3M51 - chains A and P; structure by X-ray diffraction, 3.25 A resolution.

Chain A:
Name: 14-3-3-like protein C
From: Nicotiana tabacum
UniProtKB: P93343 (1433C_TOBAC); residue numbers follow UniProt; this construct covers 1-240
Sequence (240 residues; each row starts with the number of its first residue):
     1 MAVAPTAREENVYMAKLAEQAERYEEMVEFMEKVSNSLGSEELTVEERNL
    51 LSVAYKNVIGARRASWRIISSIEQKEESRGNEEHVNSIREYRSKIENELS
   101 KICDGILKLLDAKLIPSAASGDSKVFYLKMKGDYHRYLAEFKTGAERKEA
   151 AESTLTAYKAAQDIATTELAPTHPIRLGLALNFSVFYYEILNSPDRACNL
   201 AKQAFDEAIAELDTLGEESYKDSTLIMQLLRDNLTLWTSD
Not modelled in the structure: 1-7, 39-40, 78-83, 214-219
Ligand contacts: YR1 (2-hydroxy-5-[(5S)-3-hydroxy-5-(4-nitrophenyl)-2-oxo-4-(phenylcarbonyl)-2,5-dihydro-1H-pyrrol-1-yl]benzoic acid): Val-45, Arg-48, Asn-49, Lys-56, Asp-122, Lys-129, His-173, Pro-174, Ile-175, Gly-178, Leu-179, Asp-222

Chain P:
Name: N.plumbaginifolia H+-translocating ATPase mRNA
From: Nicotiana plumbaginifolia
Notes: fragment: C-terminal fragment
UniProtKB: Q42932 (Q42932_NICPL); residues 927-956 here correspond to UniProt positions 925-954 (UniProt number = residue number - 2)
Sequence (31 residues; numbered 926 to 956; the number before each row is that of its first residue):
   926 RRELHTLKGHVEAVVKLKGLDIETIQQSYDI
Construct notes: expression tag (926); engineered mutation Ala-938 (Ser936 in Q42932), Asp-955 (Thr953 in Q42932), Ile-956 (Val954 in Q42932)

Interface between chain A and chain P:
Residue-residue contacts (28):
  Gly-60(A) / Leu-932(P)
  Arg-63(A) / Leu-932(P)
  Arg-63(A) / Asp-955(P)  salt bridge
  Ala-64(A) / Leu-932(P)
  Arg-67(A) / Leu-932(P)
  Arg-67(A) / Ile-950(P)
  Arg-67(A) / Gln-952(P)  hydrogen bond
  Ile-68(A) / Val-939(P)  hydrophobic
  Ile-68(A) / Leu-945(P)  hydrophobic
  Ser-71(A) / Ile-947(P)
  Arg-136(A) / Asp-955(P)  salt bridge
  Leu-181(A) / Tyr-954(P)
  Leu-181(A) / Ile-956(P)
  Asn-182(A) / Asp-955(P)
  Asn-182(A) / Ile-956(P)  hydrogen bond (side chain-backbone)
  Val-185(A) / Ser-953(P)
  Val-185(A) / Tyr-954(P)
  Glu-189(A) / Gln-951(P)
  Glu-189(A) / Gln-952(P)
  Glu-189(A) / Ser-953(P)
  Lys-221(A) / Arg-926(P)
  Gln-228(A) / Arg-927(P)
  Leu-229(A) / Tyr-954(P)  hydrophobic
  Asp-232(A) / Arg-927(P)  salt bridge
  Asn-233(A) / Ser-953(P)
  Asn-233(A) / Tyr-954(P)  hydrogen bond (side chain-backbone)
  Leu-236(A) / Gln-952(P)
  Trp-237(A) / Ser-953(P)  hydrogen bond
Other interface residues (no listed pair), chain A (24 interface residues in all): Lys-56, Ile-72, Lys-75, Lys-129, Tyr-137, Leu-225
Other interface residues (no listed pair), chain P (17 interface residues in all): His-930, Thr-931, Lys-933, His-935

In short:
Chain A and chain P form an interface of 24 and 17 residues respectively; the contacts include 4 hydrogen
bonds and 3 salt bridges. Among the polar pairs are Arg-63(A)/Asp-955(P), Arg-136(A)/Asp-955(P) and
Asp-232(A)/Arg-927(P). Compound YR1 is bound between chain A and chain P.
Here chain A is 14-3-3-like protein C (Nicotiana tabacum) and chain P is N.plumbaginifolia H+-translocating
ATPase mRNA (Nicotiana plumbaginifolia). Entry 3M51 (Structure of the 14-3-3/PMA2 complex stabilized by
Pyrrolidone1) was determined by X-ray diffraction (same publication as 3M50).
